7QSP - chains A and B; structure by X-ray diffraction, 1.36 A resolution.

[Chain A (and B)]
Molecule: Ribose ABC transporter, periplasmic ribose-binding protein
Source organism: Thermotoga maritima
Notes: chain B of this document is another copy of the same molecule, construct and numbering; everything in this record applies to it too
Reference sequence: Q9X053 (Q9X053_THEMA); the construct has insertions or renumbered stretches relative to UniProt, so the offset changes along the chain: 1-115 = UniProt 158-272; 121-142 = UniProt 135-156
Chain sequence (151 residues; each row starts with the number of its first residue; numbering starts at 0):
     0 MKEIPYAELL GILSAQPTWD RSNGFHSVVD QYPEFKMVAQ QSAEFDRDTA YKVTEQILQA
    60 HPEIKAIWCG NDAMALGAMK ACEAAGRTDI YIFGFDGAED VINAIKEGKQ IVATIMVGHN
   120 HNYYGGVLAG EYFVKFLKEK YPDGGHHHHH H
Disordered / not traced: 0, 96-114, 143-150 (chain B: 0, 98-114, 143-150)
Sequence notes: initiating methionine (0); linker (116-120); conflict A128 (Met142 in Q9X053); expression tag (143-150)
From the paper describing this entry:
  - conformationally variable residues (order/disorder transition): D95 to M115
  - self-association interface (contacts with another copy of this molecule): V116 to H120

[Chain A / chain B interface]
Pairs across the interface (7):
  L9(A) - L12(B)  hydrophobic
  L12(A) - L12(B)
  L12(A) - W18(B)
  S13(A) - W18(B)
  W18(A) - L12(B)
  W18(A) - S13(B)
  Q39(A) - L12(B)

[Summary]
5 residues of chain A and 3 residues of chain B are in contact. From the paper: conformational variability at
D95(A); a self-association interface involving V116(A).
Chain A and chain B are both Ribose ABC transporter, periplasmic ribose-binding protein (Thermotoga maritima);
the structure, Permutated C-terminal lobe of the ribose binding protein from Thermotoga maritima, was
determined by X-ray diffraction.
